6M71 - chains A and C of the 4 polymer chains in the assembly; structure by electron microscopy, 2.90 A resolution.

# Chain A
Molecule: RNA-directed RNA polymerase
Source organism: Severe acute respiratory syndrome coronavirus 2
Notes: EC 2.7.7.48
UniProtKB: P0DTD1 (R1AB_SARS2); residues 1-932 here correspond to UniProt positions 4393-5324 (UniProt number = residue number + 4392)
Amino-acid sequence (942 residues; numbered 1 to 942; the number before each row is that of its first residue):
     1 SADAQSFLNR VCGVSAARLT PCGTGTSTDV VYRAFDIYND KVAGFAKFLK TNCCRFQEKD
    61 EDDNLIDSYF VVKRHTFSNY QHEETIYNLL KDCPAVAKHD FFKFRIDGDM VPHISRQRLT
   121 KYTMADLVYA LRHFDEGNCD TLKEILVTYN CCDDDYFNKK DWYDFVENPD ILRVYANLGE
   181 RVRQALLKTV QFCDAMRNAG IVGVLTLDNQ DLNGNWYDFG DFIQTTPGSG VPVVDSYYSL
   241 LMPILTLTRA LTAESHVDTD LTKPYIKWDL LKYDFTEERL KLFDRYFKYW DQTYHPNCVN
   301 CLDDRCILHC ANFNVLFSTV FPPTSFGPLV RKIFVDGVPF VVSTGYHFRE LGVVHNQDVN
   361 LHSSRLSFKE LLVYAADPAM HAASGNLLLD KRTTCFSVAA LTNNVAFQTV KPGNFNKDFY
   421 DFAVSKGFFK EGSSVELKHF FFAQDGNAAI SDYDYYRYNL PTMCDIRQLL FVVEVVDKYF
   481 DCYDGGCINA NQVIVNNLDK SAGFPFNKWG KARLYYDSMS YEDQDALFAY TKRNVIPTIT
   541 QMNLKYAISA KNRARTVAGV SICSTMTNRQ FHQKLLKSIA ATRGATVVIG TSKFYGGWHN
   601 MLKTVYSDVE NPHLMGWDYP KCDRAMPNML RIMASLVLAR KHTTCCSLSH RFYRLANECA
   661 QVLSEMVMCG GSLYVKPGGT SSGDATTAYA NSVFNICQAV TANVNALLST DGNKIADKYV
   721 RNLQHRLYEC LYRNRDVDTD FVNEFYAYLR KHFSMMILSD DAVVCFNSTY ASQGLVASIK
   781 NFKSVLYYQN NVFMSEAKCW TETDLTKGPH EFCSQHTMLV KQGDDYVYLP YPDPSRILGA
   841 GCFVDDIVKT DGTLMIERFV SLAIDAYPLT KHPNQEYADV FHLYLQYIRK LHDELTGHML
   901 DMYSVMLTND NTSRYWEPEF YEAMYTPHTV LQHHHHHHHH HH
Disordered / not traced: 1-30, 51-68, 75, 103-111, 896-910, 933-942
Disulfide bonds: Cys301-Cys306, Cys487-Cys645
Sequence notes: expression tag (933-942)
Curated features (UniProtKB/Swiss-Prot):
  - region: Lys545 to Arg555 (Interaction with RMP Remdesivir), Thr582 to Pro620 (RdRp Palm N-ter)
  - active site: Ser759, Asp760, Asp761
  - binding site (Mn(2+)): Asn209, Asp218
  - binding site (Zn(2+)): His295, Cys301, Cys306, Cys310, Cys487, His642, Cys645, Cys646
  - site: Gln932 (Cleavage)
Reported in the primary citation:
  - contacts within the chain: Cys301-Cys306, Cys487-Cys645
  - catalytic residues: Asp618, Ser759 to Asp761 (by similarity / conservation)
  - catalytic residues: Asp760, Asp761 (proposed by the authors, not directly observed)

# Chain C
Molecule: Non-structural protein 7
Source organism: Severe acute respiratory syndrome coronavirus 2
UniProtKB: P0DTD1 (R1AB_SARS2); residues 1-83 here correspond to UniProt positions 3860-3942 (UniProt number = residue number + 3859)
Amino-acid sequence (83 residues; row label = number of the first residue in the row):
     1 SKMSDVKCTS VVLLSVLQQL RVESSSKLWA QCVQLHNDIL LAKDTTEAFE KMVSLLSVLL
    61 SMQGAVDINK LCEEMLDNRA TLQ
Disordered / not traced: 1, 72-83
Curated features (UniProtKB/Swiss-Prot):
  - site: Gln83 (Cleavage)

# Interface between chain A and chain C
Contacting residue pairs (22):
  Thr409(A) - Glu23(C)
  Thr409(A) - Trp29(C)
  Lys411(A) - Gln18(C)
  Pro412(A) - Leu14(C)  hydrophobic
  Gly413(A) - Val11(C)
  Gly413(A) - Ser15(C)  hydrogen bond (backbone-side chain)
  Phe415(A) - Cys8(C)  hydrophobic
  Phe415(A) - Val11(C)  hydrophobic
  Tyr420(A) - Ser4(C)  hydrogen bond
  Tyr420(A) - Asp5(C)  hydrogen bond (side chain-backbone)
  Phe429(A) - Ser4(C)
  Glu431(A) - Lys2(C)  hydrogen bond (side chain-backbone)
  Glu431(A) - Met3(C)
  Phe440(A) - Lys7(C)
  Phe440(A) - Leu40(C)
  Phe442(A) - Asn37(C)
  Phe442(A) - Leu40(C)  hydrophobic
  Phe442(A) - Leu41(C)  hydrophobic
  Ala443(A) - Leu14(C)  hydrophobic
  Ala443(A) - Val33(C)
  Ala443(A) - Asn37(C)  hydrogen bond (backbone-side chain)
  Gln444(A) - Trp29(C)
Other interface residues (no listed pair), chain A (18 interface residues in all): Val410, Leu437, Phe441, Asp445, Asn552, Phe843
Other interface residues (no listed pair), chain C (18 interface residues in all): Ala30, His36

# In short
Chain A and chain C each contribute 18 residues to their interface, with 5 hydrogen bonds. Polar pairs include
Gly413(A)-Ser15(C), Tyr420(A)-Ser4(C) and Tyr420(A)-Asp5(C). From the paper: catalytic residues Asp618(A),
Ser759(A) and Asp760(A) among others; contacts within the chain involving Cys301(A), Cys306(A) and Cys487(A)
among others.
Here chain A is RNA-directed RNA polymerase and chain C is Non-structural protein 7, both from Severe acute
respiratory syndrome coronavirus 2. Entry 6M71 (SARS-Cov-2 RNA-dependent RNA polymerase in complex with
cofactors) was determined by electron microscopy together with 7BTF from the same study.
